PDB entry 4KN7 | X-ray diffraction, 3.69 A resolution | chains D and X of the 6 polymer chains in the assembly

# Chain D
Protein: DNA-directed RNA polymerase subunit beta'
From: Escherichia coli
Notes: EC 2.7.7.6
Reference sequence: P0A8T7 (RPOC_ECOLI); residue numbers follow UniProt; this construct covers 1-1407
Sequence (1407 residues; each row starts with the number of its first residue):
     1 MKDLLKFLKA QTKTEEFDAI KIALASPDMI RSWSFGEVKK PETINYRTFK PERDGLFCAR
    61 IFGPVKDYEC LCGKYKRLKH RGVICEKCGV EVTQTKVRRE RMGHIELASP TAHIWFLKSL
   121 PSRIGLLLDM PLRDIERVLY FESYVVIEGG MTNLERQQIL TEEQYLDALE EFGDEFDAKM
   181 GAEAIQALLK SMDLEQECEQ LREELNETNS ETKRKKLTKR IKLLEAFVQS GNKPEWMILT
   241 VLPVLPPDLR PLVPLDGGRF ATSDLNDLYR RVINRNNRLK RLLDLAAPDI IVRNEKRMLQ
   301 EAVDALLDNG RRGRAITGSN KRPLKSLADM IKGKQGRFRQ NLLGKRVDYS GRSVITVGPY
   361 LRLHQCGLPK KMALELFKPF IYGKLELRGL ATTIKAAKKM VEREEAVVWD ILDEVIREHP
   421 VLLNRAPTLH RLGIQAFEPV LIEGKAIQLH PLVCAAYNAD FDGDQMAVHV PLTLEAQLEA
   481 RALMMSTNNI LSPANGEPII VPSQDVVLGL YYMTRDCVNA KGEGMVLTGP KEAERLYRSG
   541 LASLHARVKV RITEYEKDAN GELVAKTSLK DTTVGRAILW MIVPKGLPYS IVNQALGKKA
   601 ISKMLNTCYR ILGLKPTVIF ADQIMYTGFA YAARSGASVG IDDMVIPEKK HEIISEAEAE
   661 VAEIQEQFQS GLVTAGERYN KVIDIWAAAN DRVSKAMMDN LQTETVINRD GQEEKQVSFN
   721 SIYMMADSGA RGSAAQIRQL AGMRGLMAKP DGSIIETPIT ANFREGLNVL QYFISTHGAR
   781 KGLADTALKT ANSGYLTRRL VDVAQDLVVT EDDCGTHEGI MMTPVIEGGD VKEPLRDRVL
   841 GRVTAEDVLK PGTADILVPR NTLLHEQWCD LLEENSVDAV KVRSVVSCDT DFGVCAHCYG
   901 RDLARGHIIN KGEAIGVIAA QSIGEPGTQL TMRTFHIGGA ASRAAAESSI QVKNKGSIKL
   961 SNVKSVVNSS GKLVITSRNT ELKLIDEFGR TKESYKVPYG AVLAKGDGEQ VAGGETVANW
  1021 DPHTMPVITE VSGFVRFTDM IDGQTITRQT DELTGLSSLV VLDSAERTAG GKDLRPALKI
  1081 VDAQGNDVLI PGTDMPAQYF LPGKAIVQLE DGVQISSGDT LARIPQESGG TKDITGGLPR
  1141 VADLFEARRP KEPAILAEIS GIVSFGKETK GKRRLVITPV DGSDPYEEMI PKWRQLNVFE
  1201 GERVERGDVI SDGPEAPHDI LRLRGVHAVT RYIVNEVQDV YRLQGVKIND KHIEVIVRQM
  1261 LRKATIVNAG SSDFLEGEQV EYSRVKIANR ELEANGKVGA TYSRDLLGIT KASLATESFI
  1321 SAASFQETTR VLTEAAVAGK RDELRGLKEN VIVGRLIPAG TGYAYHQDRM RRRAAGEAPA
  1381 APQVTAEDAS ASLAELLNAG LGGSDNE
Unresolved in the structure: 1-7, 334-343, 934-1132, 1377-1407
Ion coordination: Zn2+ site 1: Cys70, Cys72, Cys85, Cys88; Mg2+: Asp462, Asp464; Zn2+ site 2: Cys814, Cys888, Cys898
Curated features (UniProtKB/Swiss-Prot):
  - binding site (Zn(2+)): Cys70, Cys72, Cys85, Cys88, Cys814, Cys888, Cys895, Cys898
  - binding site (Mg(2+)): Asp460, Asp462, Asp464
  - modified residue: Lys983 (N6-acetyllysine)

# Chain X
Protein: RNA polymerase sigma factor RpoD
From: Escherichia coli
Reference sequence: P00579 (RPOD_ECOLI); residues 1-613 here = UniProt positions 1-613
Sequence (613 residues; row label = number of the first residue in the row):
     1 MEQNPQSQLK LLVTRGKEQG YLTYAEVNDH LPEDIVDSDQ IEDIIQMIND MGIQVMEEAP
    61 DADDLMLAEN TADEDAAEAA AQVLSSVESE IGRTTDPVRM YMREMGTVEL LTREGEIDIA
   121 KRIEDGINQV QCSVAEYPEA ITYLLEQYDR VEAEEARLSD LITGFVDPNA EEDLAPTATH
   181 VGSELSQEDL DDDEDEDEED GDDDSADDDN SIDPELAREK FAELRAQYVV TRDTIKAKGR
   241 SHATAQEEIL KLSEVFKQFR LVPKQFDYLV NSMRVMMDRV RTQERLIMKL CVEQCKMPKK
   301 NFITLFTGNE TSDTWFNAAI AMNKPWSEKL HDVSEEVHRA LQKLQQIEEE TGLTIEQVKD
   361 INRRMSIGEA KARRAKKEMV EANLRLVISI AKKYTNRGLQ FLDLIQEGNI GLMKAVDKFE
   421 YRRGYKFSTY ATWWIRQAIT RSIADQARTI RIPVHMIETI NKLNRISRQM LQEMGREPTP
   481 EELAERMLMP EDKIRKVLKI AKEPISMETP IGDDEDSHLG DFIEDTTLEL PLDSATTESL
   541 RAATHDVLAG LTAREAKVLR MRFGIDMNTD YTLEEVGKQF DVTRERIRQI EAKALRKLRH
   601 PSRSEVLRSF LDD
Unresolved in the structure: 1-5, 65-94, 155-211, 610-613
Small-molecule neighbours: Benzoxazinorifamycin-2c (1RM): Asp513, Asp514, Glu515
Curated features (UniProtKB/Swiss-Prot):
  - DNA-binding region: Leu573 to Ala592 (H-T-H motif)
  - region: Arg584 to Arg599 (Interaction with anti-sigma factors)
  - motif: Asp403 to Gln406 (Interaction with polymerase core subunit RpoC)
  - site: Arg562 (Interaction with anti-sigma factors)

# How chain D and chain X interact
Contacting residue pairs (110; chain D residue first):
  Lys40(D) - Arg451(X)
  Glu42(D) - Arg451(X)  salt bridge
  Thr43(D) - Thr449(X)  hydrogen bond (side chain-backbone)
  Thr43(D) - Ile450(X)
  Ile44(D) - Ile450(X)  hydrophobic
  Ile44(D) - Arg451(X)
  Tyr46(D) - Arg451(X)
  Tyr46(D) - Ile500(X)
  Glu52(D) - Arg451(X)  salt bridge
  Lys79(D) - Asn568(X)
  Lys79(D) - Thr569(X)
  Thr95(D) - Thr527(X)
  Lys118(D) - Asp39(X)  salt bridge
  Lys118(D) - Glu42(X)  salt bridge
  Lys118(D) - Asp43(X)  salt bridge
  Leu120(D) - Gln46(X)
  Arg133(D) - Asp39(X)  salt bridge
  Asp134(D) - Ala62(X)
  Arg137(D) - Thr95(X)
  Phe141(D) - Thr95(X)
  Phe141(D) - Met100(X)  hydrophobic
  Glu142(D) - Glu104(X)
  Ser143(D) - Met100(X)
  Ser143(D) - Arg103(X)
  Tyr144(D) - Arg103(X)
  Lys216(D) - Asp61(X)  salt bridge
  Lys219(D) - Gln54(X)
  Val253(D) - Ile523(X)  hydrophobic
  Gly258(D) - Lys499(X)
  Arg259(D) - Lys502(X)
  Arg259(D) - Pro504(X)
  Arg259(D) - Ile505(X)
  Phe260(D) - Pro504(X)
  Phe260(D) - Ile505(X)
  Ala261(D) - Ile505(X)
  Ala261(D) - Ile523(X)  hydrophobic
  Thr262(D) - Ile505(X)  hydrogen bond (backbone-backbone)
  Thr262(D) - Ser506(X)
  Thr262(D) - Met507(X)  hydrogen bond (backbone-backbone)
  Ser263(D) - Met507(X)
  Asp264(D) - Ser506(X)
  Asp264(D) - Glu508(X)
  Asp267(D) - Glu503(X)
  Arg270(D) - Ala447(X)  hydrogen bond (side chain-backbone)
  Arg270(D) - Thr449(X)
  Arg270(D) - Glu503(X)  salt bridge
  Arg271(D) - Gln400(X)
  Asn274(D) - Gln446(X)
  Arg275(D) - Gln400(X)
  Arg275(D) - Asp403(X)  salt bridge
  Arg278(D) - Asp403(X)  salt bridge
  Arg278(D) - Gln406(X)
  Arg278(D) - Glu407(X)
  Arg278(D) - Gln446(X)
  Arg281(D) - Glu407(X)  salt bridge
  Leu282(D) - Gln406(X)
  Leu282(D) - Ile410(X)  hydrophobic
  Leu285(D) - Ile410(X)  hydrophobic
  Ala286(D) - Arg373(X)
  Ala286(D) - Met413(X)
  Ala287(D) - Lys377(X)  hydrogen bond (backbone-side chain)
  Pro288(D) - Val380(X)  hydrophobic
  Pro288(D) - Met413(X)
  Asp289(D) - Glu381(X)
  Ile290(D) - Tyr101(X)  hydrophobic
  Ile290(D) - Glu104(X)
  Ile291(D) - Leu384(X)  hydrophobic
  Ile291(D) - Gln406(X)
  Ile291(D) - Asn409(X)
  Arg293(D) - Met100(X)  hydrogen bond (side chain-backbone)
  Arg293(D) - Tyr101(X)
  Arg293(D) - Glu104(X)  salt bridge
  Asn294(D) - Tyr101(X)
  Asn294(D) - Leu402(X)
  Asn294(D) - Gln406(X)
  Glu295(D) - Gln406(X)
  Arg297(D) - Pro97(X)  hydrogen bond (side chain-backbone)
  Arg297(D) - Tyr101(X)
  Met298(D) - Leu402(X)  hydrophobic
  Met298(D) - Asp403(X)
  Arg311(D) - Ser38(X)
  Arg311(D) - Asp39(X)
  Arg311(D) - Glu42(X)  salt bridge
  Arg312(D) - Ser38(X)  hydrogen bond (backbone-backbone)
  Arg312(D) - Asp39(X)  salt bridge
  Gly313(D) - Ser38(X)
  Thr317(D) - Gln400(X)
  Asn320(D) - Ser506(X)  hydrogen bond
  Arg322(D) - Pro510(X)
  Lys325(D) - Glu508(X)  salt bridge
  Lys325(D) - His518(X)
  Tyr382(D) - Leu532(X)  hydrophobic
  Thr392(D) - Ser602(X)
  Thr392(D) - Arg603(X)
  Thr393(D) - Ser539(X)  hydrogen bond
  Thr393(D) - Leu607(X)
  Ile394(D) - Thr536(X)
  Ile394(D) - Ser539(X)
  Lys395(D) - Thr536(X)
  Lys395(D) - Val606(X)
  Lys395(D) - Leu607(X)  hydrogen bond (side chain-backbone)
  Lys395(D) - Arg608(X)  hydrogen bond (side chain-backbone)
  Lys395(D) - Ser609(X)
  Ala396(D) - Val606(X)  hydrophobic
  Lys398(D) - Leu532(X)
  Lys1311(D) - Asp50(X)  hydrogen bond (side chain-backbone)
  Lys1311(D) - Gly52(X)
  Leu1314(D) - Asp50(X)
  Leu1314(D) - Met51(X)  hydrophobic
  Glu1327(D) - Asp50(X)
Other interface residues (no listed pair), chain D (72 interface residues in all): Pro41, Asp67, Lys215, Pro251, Leu255, Glu301, Glu386, Arg1330
Other interface residues (no listed pair), chain X (65 interface residues in all): Ile45, Glu57, Arg448, Pro453, Thr509, Ala535

# In short
Chain D and chain X form an interface of 72 and 65 residues respectively; the contacts include 13 hydrogen
bonds and 15 salt bridges. Among the polar pairs are Glu42(D)-Arg451(X), Glu52(D)-Arg451(X) and
Lys118(D)-Asp39(X). Bound to chain X: Benzoxazinorifamycin-2c.
Here chain D is DNA-directed RNA polymerase subunit beta' and chain X is RNA polymerase sigma factor RpoD,
both from Escherichia coli. Entry 4KN7 (X-ray crystal structure of the Escherichia coli RNA polymerase in
complex with Benzoxazinorifamycin-2c) was determined by X-ray diffraction, deposited together with 4KMU and
4KN4.
